Entry 2PBK (X-ray diffraction, 1.73 A resolution); this record covers chains B and C of the 4 polymer chains in the assembly.

== Chain B ==
Name: KSHV protease
Organism: Human herpesvirus
Reference sequence: O36607 (O36607_HHV8); residue numbers follow UniProt; this construct covers 3-230
Amino-acid sequence (228 residues; row label = number of the first residue in the row):
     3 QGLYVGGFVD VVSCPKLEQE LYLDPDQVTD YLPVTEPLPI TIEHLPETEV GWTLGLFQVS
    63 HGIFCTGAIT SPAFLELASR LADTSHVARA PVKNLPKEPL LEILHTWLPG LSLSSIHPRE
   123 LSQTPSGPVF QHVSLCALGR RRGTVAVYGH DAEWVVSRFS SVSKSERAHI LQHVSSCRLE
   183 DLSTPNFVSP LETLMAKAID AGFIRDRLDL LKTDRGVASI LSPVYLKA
Disordered / not traced: 126
Differences from the reference sequence: engineered mutation Gly204 (Ser in O36607)
What the authors report for this chain:
  - binding site for hexapeptide phosphonate inhibitor: Leu23, His46, Leu113 to Pro120, Arg121, Glu122, Ser128, Gly129, Pro130, Arg142, Arg143, Thr146
  - catalytic residues: Glu22, Ser114, Arg142, Arg143
  - self-association interface (contacts with another copy of this molecule); pairs are residue here / residue on that copy: His88-Lys199

== Chain C ==
Name: hexapeptide phosphonate inhibitor
Amino-acid sequence (7 residues; each row starts with the number of its first residue):
     1 XPVYVQX
Modified residues: ACE (acetyl group) at position 1; Val5 (3-methyl-l-valine; TBG); GG7 ([(1R)-1-aminoethyl]phosphonic acid) at position 7

== How chain B and chain C interact ==
Residue-residue contacts (30):
  Glu22(B) with Val5(C)
  Leu23(B) with GG7_7(C)
  His46(B) with Gln6(C); GG7_7(C)
  Ser114(B) with GG7_7(C), covalent bond
  Leu115(B) with Val5(C); Gln6(C); GG7_7(C), hydrogen bond (backbone-backbone)
  Ser116(B) with Tyr4(C); Val5(C)
  Ser117(B) with Tyr4(C); Val5(C), hydrogen bond (backbone-backbone)
  Ile118(B) with Pro2(C), hydrophobic; Val3(C); Tyr4(C)
  His119(B) with Val3(C), hydrogen bond (backbone-backbone); Val5(C)
  Arg121(B) with Val3(C)
  Glu122(B) with ACE_1(C); Pro2(C); Val3(C), hydrogen bond (side chain-backbone)
  Ser128(B) with Pro2(C)
  Gly129(B) with Pro2(C); Tyr4(C)
  Pro130(B) with Tyr4(C), hydrogen bond (backbone-side chain)
  Gln133(B) with Tyr4(C)
  Gly141(B) with GG7_7(C)
  Arg142(B) with Gln6(C), hydrogen bond (side chain-backbone); GG7_7(C)
  Arg143(B) with GG7_7(C)
Interface residues without a listed pair, chain B (21 interface residues in all): Leu113, Pro120, Val131

== In short ==
21 residues of chain B face 7 of chain C across their interface, with 1 covalent bond and 6 hydrogen bonds.
Polar contacts include Glu122(B)-Val3(C), Pro130(B)-Tyr4(C) and Arg142(B)-Gln6(C). From the paper: catalytic
residues Glu22(B), Ser114(B) and Arg142(B) among others; a binding site for hexapeptide phosphonate inhibitor
at Leu23(B), His46(B) and Leu113(B) among others.
Here chain B is KSHV protease (Human herpesvirus) and chain C is hexapeptide phosphonate inhibitor. Entry 2PBK
(Crystal structure of KSHV protease in complex with hexapeptide phosphonate inhibitor) was determined by X-ray
diffraction.
